Entry 3OEU (X-ray diffraction, 2.60 A resolution); this record covers chains T and U of the 28 polymer chains in the assembly.

== Chain T ==
Protein: Proteasome component C1
From: Saccharomyces cerevisiae
Notes: EC 3.4.25.1
UniProtKB: P21242 (PSA3_YEAST); the construct lacks a stretch of the UniProt sequence and is renumbered around it, so the offset changes along the chain: 7-180 = UniProt 7-180; 181-199 = UniProt 184-202; 201-206 = UniProt 203-208; 207-218 = UniProt 211-222; 1 more segments
Chain sequence (242 residues; each row starts with the number of its first residue; note: 1 number in that range is skipped by the numbering (no residue carries it; nothing is unmodelled there); a row labelled like 180A-180C holds insertion residues (180A, then the next letters in order)):
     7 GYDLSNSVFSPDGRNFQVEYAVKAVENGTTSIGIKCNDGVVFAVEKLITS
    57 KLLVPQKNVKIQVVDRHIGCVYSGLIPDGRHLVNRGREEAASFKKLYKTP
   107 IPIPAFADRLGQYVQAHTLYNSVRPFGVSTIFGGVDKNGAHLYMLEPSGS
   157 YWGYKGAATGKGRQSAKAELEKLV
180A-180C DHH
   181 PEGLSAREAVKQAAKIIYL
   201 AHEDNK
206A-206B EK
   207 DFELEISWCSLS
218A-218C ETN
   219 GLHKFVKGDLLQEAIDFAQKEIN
Unresolved in the structure: 7-11

== Chain U ==
Protein: Proteasome component C7-alpha
From: Saccharomyces cerevisiae
Notes: EC 3.4.25.1
UniProtKB: P21243 (PSA6_YEAST); the construct lacks a stretch of the UniProt sequence and is renumbered around it, so the offset changes along the chain: 6-34 = UniProt 10-38; 35-143 = UniProt 40-148; 144-179 = UniProt 150-185; 180-184 = UniProt 191-195; 2 more segments
Chain sequence (243 residues; each row starts with the number of its first residue; note: 1 number in that range is skipped by the numbering (no residue carries it; nothing is unmodelled there); a row labelled like 179A-179E holds insertion residues (179A, then the next letters in order)):
     6 AGYDRHITIFSPEGRLYQVEYAFKATNQT
   34A N
    35 INSLAVRGKDCTVVISQKKVPDKLLDPTTVSYIFCISRTIGMVVNGPIPD
    85 ARNAALRAKAEAAEFRYKYGYDMPCDVLAKRMANLSQIYTQRAYMRPLGV
   135 ILTFVSVDE
  143A E
   144 LGPSIYKTDPAGYYVGYKATATGPKQQEITTNLENH
179A-179E FKKSK
   180 IDHIN
184G-184H EE
   185 SWEKVVEFAITHMIDALGTEFSKNDLEVGVATKD
   220 KFFTLSAENIEERLVAIAEQD

== Interface between chain T and chain U ==
Residue-residue contacts (63):
  Ser13(T) with Gln23(U); Arg130(U)
  Val14(T) with His11(U); Gln23(U)
  Phe15(T) with Gln23(U), hydrogen bond (backbone-side chain); Tyr26(U); Ala27(U), hydrophobic; Ala30(U), hydrophobic; Arg130(U); Pro131(U); Gly133(U)
  Ser16(T) with Tyr26(U)
  Pro17(T) with Tyr26(U), hydrophobic
  Gly19(T) with Tyr26(U); Ala30(U); Gln33(U)
  Asn21(T) with Arg130(U)
  Gln118(T) with Arg86(U), hydrogen bond (side chain-backbone); Asn87(U); Leu90(U)
  Gln121(T) with Pro83(U); Asp84(U); Asn87(U), hydrogen bond; Arg130(U); Leu132(U)
  Thr124(T) with Arg130(U), hydrogen bond (backbone-side chain)
  Leu125(T) with Asn87(U); Tyr128(U); Met129(U); Arg130(U), hydrogen bond (backbone-backbone); Leu132(U), hydrophobic
  Tyr126(T) with Tyr128(U); Met129(U), hydrophobic
  Asn127(T) with Ala127(U); Tyr128(U)
  Ser154(T) with Pro83(U)
  Gly155(T) with Pro83(U)
  Ser156(T) with Ile82(U); Pro83(U)
  Tyr157(T) with Arg86(U), hydrogen bond (backbone-side chain)
  Trp158(T) with Leu59(U), hydrophobic; Thr63(U); Val64(U), hydrophobic; Ser65(U); Tyr66(U); Ile82(U), hydrophobic; Arg86(U)
  Gly159(T) with Leu59(U); Asp60(U), hydrogen bond (backbone-backbone); Thr63(U), hydrogen bond (backbone-side chain)
  Tyr160(T) with Leu58(U); Leu59(U), hydrophobic; Asp60(U)
  Lys161(T) with Leu58(U), hydrogen bond (backbone-backbone); Leu59(U)
  Gly162(T) with Leu58(U)
  Lys173(T) with Leu58(U)
  Leu176(T) with Leu58(U), hydrophobic
  Glu177(T) with Asp56(U); Lys57(U), salt bridge; Leu58(U)
  Val180(T) with Leu58(U), hydrophobic
  Asp180A(T) with Lys57(U), salt bridge
Also at the interface, not in a pair above, chain T (32 interface residues in all): Asn12, Asp18, Arg20, Lys41, Asp114
Also at the interface, not in a pair above, chain U (30 interface residues in all): Lys29, Pro61

== Summary ==
Chain T and chain U form an interface of 32 and 30 residues respectively; the contacts include 9 hydrogen
bonds and 2 salt bridges. Among the polar pairs are Glu177(T)-Lys57(U), Asp180A(T)-Lys57(U) and
Phe15(T)-Gln23(U).
Chain T is Proteasome component C1 and chain U is Proteasome component C7-alpha, both from Saccharomyces
cerevisiae; the structure, Structure of yeast 20S open-gate proteasome with Compound 24, was determined by
X-ray diffraction, deposited together with 3SDI, 3SDK and 3OEV.
